7UAF - chains A and C of the 4 polymer chains in the assembly; structure by electron microscopy, 2.40 A resolution.

Chain A (and C):
Protein: Meprin A subunit alpha
Organism: Homo sapiens
Notes: EC 3.4.24.18; chain C of this document is another copy of the same molecule, construct and numbering; everything in this record applies to it too
Reference sequence: Q16819 (MEP1A_HUMAN); residues 22-600 here = UniProt positions 22-600
Amino-acid sequence (587 residues; each row starts with the number of its first residue):
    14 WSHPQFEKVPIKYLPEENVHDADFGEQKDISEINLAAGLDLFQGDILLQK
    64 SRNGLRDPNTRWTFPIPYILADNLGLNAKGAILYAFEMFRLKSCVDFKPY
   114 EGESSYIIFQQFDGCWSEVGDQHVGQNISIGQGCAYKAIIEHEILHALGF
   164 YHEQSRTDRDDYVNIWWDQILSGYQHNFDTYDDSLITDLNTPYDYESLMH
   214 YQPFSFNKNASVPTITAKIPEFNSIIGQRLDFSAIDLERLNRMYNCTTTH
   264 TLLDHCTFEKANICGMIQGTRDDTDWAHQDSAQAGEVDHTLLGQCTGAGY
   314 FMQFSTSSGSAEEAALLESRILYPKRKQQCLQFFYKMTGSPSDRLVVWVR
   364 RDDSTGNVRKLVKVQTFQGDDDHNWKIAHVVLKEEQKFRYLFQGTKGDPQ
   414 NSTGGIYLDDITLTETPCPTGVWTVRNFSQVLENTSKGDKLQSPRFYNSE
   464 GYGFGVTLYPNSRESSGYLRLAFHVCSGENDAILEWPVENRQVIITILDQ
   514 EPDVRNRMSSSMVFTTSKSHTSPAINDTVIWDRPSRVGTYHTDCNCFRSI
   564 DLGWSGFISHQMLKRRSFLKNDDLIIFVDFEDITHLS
Disordered / not traced: 14-65 (chain C: 14-65, 296-298)
Cystine bridges: C107-C259, C128-C147, C269-C277, C343-C431, C557-C559
Covalent attachments: N-acetylglucosamine (NAG) linked to N140, N222, N258, N440; glycan linked to N414
Construct notes: expression tag (14-21)
Bound ions: Zn2+: H155, H159, H165 (together with 10d); Ca2+ site 1: T270, E272, D301, T303, Y313, D422; Ca2+ site 2: G282, D285, T287, D288
Residues lining bound ligands: 10d (M6X; N~3~,N~3~-bis[(2H-1,3-benzodioxol-5-yl)methyl]-N-hydroxy-beta-alaninamide): C128, Q145, G146, C147, A151, I152, H155, E156, H159, H165, N190, S210, L211, H213, Y214, F219, G240, Q241, R242
From the paper describing this entry:
  - self-association interface (contacts with another copy of this molecule); pairs are residue here / residue on that copy: C308-C308 (disulfide), R372
  - catalytic residues: E156
  - mutagenesis - C308A: unchanged catalytic activity on large substrates

How chain A and chain C interact:
Residue-residue contacts (49):
  R284(A) - A495(C)
  R284(A) - E498(C)
  D285(A) - A495(C)
  E325(A) - A495(C)
  A327(A) - A495(C)  hydrophobic
  L329(A) - I496(C)  hydrophobic
  R357(A) - E492(C)  hydrogen bond (side chain-backbone)
  W361(A) - E463(C)
  W361(A) - N493(C)
  W361(A) - I496(C)
  D366(A) - H598(C)
  S367(A) - H598(C)
  T368(A) - H598(C)
  R372(A) - E498(C)  salt bridge
  R372(A) - R504(C)
  R372(A) - D595(C)  salt bridge
  R372(A) - T597(C)
  L374(A) - S462(C)
  L374(A) - E463(C)
  L374(A) - L497(C)  hydrophobic
  V375(A) - S462(C)
  K376(A) - E492(C)  salt bridge
  K376(A) - N493(C)
  Q406(A) - I496(C)
  S462(A) - K373(C)  hydrogen bond
  S462(A) - L374(C)
  E463(A) - W361(C)
  E463(A) - K373(C)
  E463(A) - L374(C)
  E492(A) - R357(C)  salt bridge
  E492(A) - K376(C)  salt bridge
  N493(A) - W361(C)
  N493(A) - K376(C)
  A495(A) - R284(C)
  A495(A) - D285(C)
  A495(A) - E325(C)
  A495(A) - A327(C)  hydrophobic
  I496(A) - R284(C)
  I496(A) - A327(C)  hydrophobic
  I496(A) - W361(C)  hydrophobic
  I496(A) - L374(C)  hydrophobic
  I496(A) - Q406(C)
  L497(A) - L374(C)  hydrophobic
  E498(A) - R284(C)
  E498(A) - R372(C)  salt bridge
  D595(A) - R372(C)  salt bridge
  T597(A) - R372(C)
  H598(A) - D366(C)
  H598(A) - T368(C)
Other interface residues (no listed pair), chain A (29 interface residues in all): D286, G464, R504
Other interface residues (no listed pair), chain C (30 interface residues in all): D286, L329, S367, V375, G464

In short:
Chain A and chain C form an interface of 29 and 30 residues respectively, with 2 hydrogen bonds and 7 salt
bridges. Polar pairs include R372(A)-E498(C), R372(A)-D595(C) and K376(A)-E492(C). Ligands of chain A: 10d.
The paper reports the catalytic residue E156(A); C308A of chain A leaves catalytic activity on large
substrates unchanged.
Both chains are Meprin A subunit alpha (Homo sapiens). Entry 7UAF (Human meprin alpha inhibitory complex with
compound 10d (N~3~,N~3~-bis[(2H-1,3-benzodioxol-5-yl)methyl]-N-hydroxy-beta-alaninamide)) was determined by
electron microscopy, deposited together with 7UAB, 7UAC, 7UAE and 7UAI.
